8AOW - chains C and E of the 12 polymer chains in the assembly; structure by electron microscopy, 2.70 A resolution.

[Chain C (and E)]
Protein: mRNA-capping enzyme nsP1
From: Chikungunya virus strain S27-African prototype
Notes: EC 2.1.1.-, 2.7.7.-; chain E of this document is another copy of the same molecule, construct and numbering; everything in this record applies to it too
UniProt: Q8JUX6 (POLN_CHIKS); residues 1-535 here = UniProt positions 1-535
Sequence (543 residues; row label = number of the first residue in the row):
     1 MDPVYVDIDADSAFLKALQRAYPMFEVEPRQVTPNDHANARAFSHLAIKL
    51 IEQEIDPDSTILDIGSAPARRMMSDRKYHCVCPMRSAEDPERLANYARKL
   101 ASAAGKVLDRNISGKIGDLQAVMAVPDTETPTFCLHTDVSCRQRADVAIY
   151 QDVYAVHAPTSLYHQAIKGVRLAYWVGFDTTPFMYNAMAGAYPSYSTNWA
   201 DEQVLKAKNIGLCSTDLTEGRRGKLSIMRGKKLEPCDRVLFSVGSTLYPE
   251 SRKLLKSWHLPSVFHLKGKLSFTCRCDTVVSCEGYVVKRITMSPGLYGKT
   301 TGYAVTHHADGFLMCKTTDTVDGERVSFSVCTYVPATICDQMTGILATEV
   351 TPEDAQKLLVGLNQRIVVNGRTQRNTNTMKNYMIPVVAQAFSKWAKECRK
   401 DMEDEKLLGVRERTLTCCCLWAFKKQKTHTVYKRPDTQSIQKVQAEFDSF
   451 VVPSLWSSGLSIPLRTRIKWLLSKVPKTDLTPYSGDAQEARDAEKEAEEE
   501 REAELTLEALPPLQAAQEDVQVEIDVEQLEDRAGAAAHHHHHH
Unresolved in the structure: 1-2, 365-375, 453-457, 470-543
Differences from the reference sequence: expression tag (536-543)
UniProt features mapped onto this chain:
  - active site: H37 (For mRNA-capping enzyme nsP1 activity)
  - binding site (Zn(2+)): H79, E129, C134, C141
  - site: H37 (Involved in the phosphoramide link with 7-methyl-GMP), A535 (Cleavage)
  - lipidation (S-palmitoyl cysteine): C417, C419
  - mutagenesis: C417 (C417A: Loss of palmitoylation), C419 (C419A: Loss of palmitoylation)
Bound ions: Mg2+ near D36 (its only coordinating residue here); Zn2+: H79, E129, C134, C141
Residues lining bound ligands:
  - 7-methyl-guanosine-5'-triphosphate (MGP): N35, H37, A40, R41, R70, R92, D152, Y154, F178, F241, V243, T246, Y248, E250, Y285
  - S-adenosylhomocysteine (SAH): R41, I64, G65, S66, A67, R70, P83, M84, R85, S86, D89, R92, T137, D138, Q151, D152, V153, A155, V156
Reported in the primary citation:
  - binding site for S-adenosylhomocysteine: G65, R70, P83, D89, R92, D138, V156
  - binding site for 7-methyl-guanosine-5'-triphosphate: R41, R70, R92, Y248, E250, R275, Y285
  - catalytic residues: H37
  - specificity-determining residues: E250 (proposed by the authors, not directly observed)
  - mutagenesis - R41A, R70A, R92A: abolished catalytic activity

[Chain C / chain E interface]
Contacting residue pairs (167):
  Q31(C) - P23(E)
  V32(C) - M24(E)
  T33(C) - P23(E)
  P34(C) - R20(E)
  P34(C) - A21(E)
  P34(C) - P23(E)
  P34(C) - M24(E)
  P34(C) - V279(E)
  R85(C) - G298(E)
  S86(C) - Y297(E)
  A87(C) - V263(E)  hydrophobic
  A87(C) - T273(E)
  A87(C) - Y297(E)
  A87(C) - G298(E)
  E88(C) - V263(E)
  E88(C) - R275(E)
  P90(C) - S293(E)
  P90(C) - Y297(E)  hydrophobic
  E91(C) - R275(E)  salt bridge
  E91(C) - R289(E)  salt bridge
  E91(C) - T291(E)
  S196(C) - D436(E)
  S196(C) - Q438(E)  hydrogen bond (backbone-side chain)
  N198(C) - D436(E)  hydrogen bond (side chain-backbone)
  N198(C) - Q438(E)  hydrogen bond
  E202(C) - Y303(E)  hydrogen bond
  E202(C) - K442(E)  salt bridge
  L205(C) - Y303(E)
  K208(C) - D401(E)  salt bridge
  K208(C) - T428(E)
  N209(C) - W394(E)  hydrogen bond
  N209(C) - R434(E)  hydrogen bond (backbone-side chain)
  I210(C) - K433(E)
  G211(C) - K433(E)
  G211(C) - T437(E)
  G211(C) - Q438(E)  hydrogen bond (backbone-backbone)
  L212(C) - Q438(E)
  L212(C) - I440(E)  hydrophobic
  C213(C) - K433(E)  hydrogen bond (backbone-side chain)
  C213(C) - Q438(E)  hydrogen bond (backbone-backbone)
  C213(C) - S439(E)
  C213(C) - I440(E)  hydrophobic
  S214(C) - Y185(E)  hydrogen bond
  S214(C) - S439(E)
  S214(C) - I440(E)  hydrogen bond (side chain-backbone)
  S214(C) - Q441(E)
  T215(C) - Y185(E)
  T215(C) - V431(E)
  D216(C) - T428(E)
  L217(C) - M314(E)
  L217(C) - C315(E)
  L217(C) - K316(E)
  L217(C) - T428(E)
  L217(C) - H429(E)
  L217(C) - T430(E)
  L217(C) - V431(E)  hydrophobic
  T218(C) - K425(E)  hydrogen bond
  T218(C) - Q426(E)
  T218(C) - K427(E)
  T218(C) - T428(E)  hydrogen bond (backbone-backbone)
  T218(C) - H429(E)
  E219(C) - K316(E)  salt bridge
  E219(C) - K427(E)
  E219(C) - H429(E)  salt bridge
  G220(C) - K425(E)
  R221(C) - F423(E)
  R221(C) - K424(E)
  R221(C) - K425(E)  hydrogen bond (backbone-backbone)
  R222(C) - A422(E)
  R222(C) - F423(E)
  R222(C) - K424(E)
  G223(C) - A422(E)
  G223(C) - F423(E)  hydrogen bond (backbone-backbone)
  K224(C) - F423(E)
  K224(C) - K425(E)
  L225(C) - T416(E)
  L225(C) - L420(E)  hydrophobic
  L225(C) - W421(E)
  L225(C) - A422(E)  hydrophobic
  S226(C) - R413(E)
  S226(C) - W421(E)
  I227(C) - W421(E)
  M228(C) - R413(E)
  M228(C) - W421(E)  hydrogen bond (backbone-side chain)
  R229(C) - L415(E)
  R229(C) - W421(E)
  G230(C) - R411(E)  hydrogen bond (backbone-side chain)
  G230(C) - R413(E)  hydrogen bond (backbone-side chain)
  K231(C) - G409(E)
  K231(C) - V410(E)
  K231(C) - R411(E)  hydrogen bond (backbone-backbone)
  K231(C) - E412(E)
  K231(C) - R413(E)
  K232(C) - G409(E)
  K232(C) - R411(E)  hydrogen bond (backbone-side chain)
  L233(C) - G409(E)
  L233(C) - R411(E)
  R238(C) - K299(E)
  R238(C) - T301(E)
  S242(C) - V305(E)
  S242(C) - Q438(E)
  G244(C) - H307(E)
  G244(C) - Q438(E)  hydrogen bond (backbone-side chain)
  S245(C) - V305(E)
  S245(C) - H307(E)
  L247(C) - S262(E)
  L247(C) - T301(E)
  L247(C) - Y303(E)  hydrophobic
  L247(C) - V305(E)  hydrophobic
  L247(C) - I440(E)  hydrophobic
  Y248(C) - R275(E)
  P249(C) - T301(E)
  K316(C) - E405(E)  salt bridge
  K316(C) - K406(E)  hydrogen bond (side chain-backbone)
  K316(C) - L408(E)
  T318(C) - D401(E)
  T318(C) - D404(E)
  T318(C) - E405(E)
  T318(C) - K406(E)
  T320(C) - D401(E)  hydrogen bond
  D322(C) - K425(E)
  G323(C) - K424(E)
  G323(C) - K425(E)
  G323(C) - Q426(E)  hydrogen bond (backbone-backbone)
  E324(C) - R411(E)
  E324(C) - F423(E)
  E324(C) - K424(E)
  R325(C) - K400(E)
  R325(C) - D401(E)  salt bridge
  R325(C) - D404(E)  salt bridge
  R325(C) - K406(E)
  R325(C) - Q426(E)  hydrogen bond
  V326(C) - K406(E)
  V326(C) - R411(E)
  S327(C) - K406(E)
  S327(C) - L408(E)
  F328(C) - L408(E)  hydrophobic
  P352(C) - M402(E)  hydrophobic
  E353(C) - A347(E)
  E353(C) - R399(E)  salt bridge
  E353(C) - M402(E)
  Q356(C) - T343(E)  hydrogen bond (side chain-backbone)
  Q356(C) - A347(E)
  K357(C) - G344(E)  hydrogen bond (side chain-backbone)
  K357(C) - A347(E)
  K357(C) - T348(E)
  V360(C) - T343(E)
  V360(C) - G344(E)
  N377(C) - D340(E)  hydrogen bond
  K380(C) - D436(E)  salt bridge
  N381(C) - D340(E)
  N381(C) - T343(E)  hydrogen bond
  Y382(C) - R434(E)  hydrogen bond (backbone-side chain)
  Y382(C) - P435(E)
  Y382(C) - D436(E)
  Y382(C) - T437(E)
  P385(C) - R434(E)
  K393(C) - E405(E)  salt bridge
  H429(C) - E405(E)  salt bridge
  G459(C) - Y297(E)
  S461(C) - Y297(E)  hydrogen bond (backbone-side chain)
  P463(C) - P294(E)
  L464(C) - P294(E)
  L464(C) - Y297(E)
  R467(C) - R171(E)
  R467(C) - M292(E)  hydrogen bond (side chain-backbone)
  R467(C) - S293(E)
Interface residues without a listed pair, chain C (83 interface residues in all): D36, M84, E234, L240, T246, D319, S329, I384, L460
Interface residues without a listed pair, chain E (76 interface residues in all): T278, S329, L346, E397, C398, L407, C419

[Summary]
83 residues of chain C face 76 of chain E across their interface, with 32 hydrogen bonds and 13 salt bridges.
Among the polar pairs are E91(C)-R275(E), E91(C)-R289(E) and E202(C)-K442(E). Ligands of chain C:
S-adenosylhomocysteine and 7-methyl-guanosine-5'-triphosphate. From the paper: the catalytic residue H37(C);
R41A, R70A and R92A of chain C abolish catalytic activity.
Both chains are mRNA-capping enzyme nsP1 (Chikungunya virus strain S27-African prototype). Entry 8AOW (CryoEM
structure of the Chikungunya virus nsP1 capping pores in complex with m7GTP and SAH ligands) was determined by
electron microscopy together with 8AOV, 8APX, 8AOX and 8AXV from the same study.
